1F6M - chains A and B of the 4 polymer chains in the assembly; structure by X-ray diffraction, 2.95 A resolution.

[Chain A (and B)]
Molecule: Thioredoxin reductase
Source organism: Escherichia coli
Notes: EC 1.6.4.5; chain B of this document is another copy of the same molecule, construct and numbering; everything in this record applies to it too
UniProt: P0A9P4 (TRXB_ECOLI); numbering as in UniProt (aligned over 1-320)
Sequence (320 residues; row label = number of the first residue in the row):
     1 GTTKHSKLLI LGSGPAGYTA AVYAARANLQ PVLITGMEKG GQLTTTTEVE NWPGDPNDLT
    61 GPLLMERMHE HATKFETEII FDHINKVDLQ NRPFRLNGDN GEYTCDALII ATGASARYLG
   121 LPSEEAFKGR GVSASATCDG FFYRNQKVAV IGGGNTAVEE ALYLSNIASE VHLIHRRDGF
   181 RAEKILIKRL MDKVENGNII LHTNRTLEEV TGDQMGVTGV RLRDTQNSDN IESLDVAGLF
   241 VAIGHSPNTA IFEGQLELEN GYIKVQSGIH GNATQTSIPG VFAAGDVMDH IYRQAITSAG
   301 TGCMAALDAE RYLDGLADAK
Sequence notes: engineered mutation Ser135 (Cys in P0A9P4)
Ligand contacts:
  - 3AA (3-aminopyridine-adenine dinucleotide phosphate): Arg117, Leu119, Gly152, Gly153, Gly154, Asn155, Thr156, Ala157, Glu159, His175, Arg176, Arg177, Arg181, Ala242, Ile243, Gly244, His245, Ile291, Tyr292, Arg293, Gln294
  - FAD (flavin-adenine dinucleotide): Gly12, Ser13, Gly14, Pro15, Ala16, Gly17, Ile34, Thr35, Gly36, Met37, Glu38, Lys39, Gly40, Gly41, Gln42, Leu43, Thr45, Thr46, Glu48, Val49, Asn51, Asp82, His83, Ile84, Ala111, Thr112, Gly113, Ala114, Thr156, Glu159, His245, Asn248, Ile251, Ala284, Gly285, Asp286, Val287, Arg293, Gln294, Ala295, Ile296, Ser298

[How chain A and chain B interact]
Contacting residue pairs (100):
  Thr19(A) - Pro53(B)
  Tyr23(A) - Asn51(B)  hydrogen bond
  Tyr23(A) - Gln294(B)  hydrogen bond
  Tyr23(A) - Ile296(B)
  Arg26(A) - Glu50(B)  salt bridge
  Arg26(A) - Glu183(B)  salt bridge
  Arg26(A) - Lys184(B)
  Arg26(A) - Ile185(B)  hydrogen bond (backbone-backbone)
  Arg26(A) - Arg189(B)
  Ala27(A) - Lys184(B)
  Asn28(A) - Lys184(B)
  Asn28(A) - Ile185(B)
  Asn28(A) - Lys188(B)  hydrogen bond
  Glu50(A) - Arg26(B)  salt bridge
  Glu50(A) - His71(B)  hydrogen bond (backbone-side chain)
  Glu50(A) - Phe75(B)
  Asn51(A) - Tyr23(B)  hydrogen bond
  Trp52(A) - Pro53(B)
  Trp52(A) - His71(B)  hydrogen bond (backbone-side chain)
  Pro53(A) - Thr19(B)
  Pro53(A) - Trp52(B)
  Pro53(A) - Met68(B)  hydrophobic
  Pro53(A) - His71(B)
  Gly54(A) - Arg67(B)  hydrogen bond (backbone-side chain)
  Gly54(A) - Met68(B)
  Gly54(A) - His71(B)  hydrogen bond (backbone-side chain)
  Asp55(A) - Arg67(B)  salt bridge
  Asp55(A) - His71(B)  hydrogen bond (backbone-side chain)
  Pro56(A) - Arg67(B)
  Pro56(A) - Glu70(B)
  Pro56(A) - His71(B)
  Pro56(A) - Lys74(B)  hydrogen bond (backbone-side chain)
  Asn57(A) - Glu70(B)
  Asn57(A) - Lys74(B)  hydrogen bond
  Arg67(A) - Gly54(B)
  Met68(A) - Pro53(B)
  Met68(A) - Gly54(B)
  Glu70(A) - Pro56(B)
  Glu70(A) - Asn57(B)  hydrogen bond
  His71(A) - Glu50(B)  hydrogen bond (side chain-backbone)
  His71(A) - Trp52(B)
  His71(A) - Pro53(B)
  His71(A) - Gly54(B)  hydrogen bond (side chain-backbone)
  His71(A) - Asp55(B)
  His71(A) - Pro56(B)
  Lys74(A) - Pro56(B)  hydrogen bond (side chain-backbone)
  Lys74(A) - Asn57(B)  hydrogen bond
  Phe75(A) - Glu50(B)
  Glu183(A) - Arg26(B)  salt bridge
  Lys184(A) - Arg26(B)  hydrogen bond (backbone-backbone)
  Lys184(A) - Ala27(B)
  Lys184(A) - Asn28(B)
  Lys184(A) - Glu310(B)  salt bridge
  Ile185(A) - Arg26(B)  hydrogen bond (backbone-backbone)
  Ile185(A) - Asn28(B)
  Leu186(A) - Arg26(B)
  Lys188(A) - Asn28(B)  hydrogen bond
  Arg189(A) - Arg26(B)
  Glu259(A) - His270(B)  salt bridge
  Val265(A) - Ile269(B)  hydrophobic
  Ser267(A) - Ser267(B)  hydrogen bond
  Ser267(A) - Gly268(B)  hydrogen bond (side chain-backbone)
  Ser267(A) - Ile269(B)
  Gly268(A) - Ser267(B)  hydrogen bond (backbone-side chain)
  Ile269(A) - Lys264(B)
  Ile269(A) - Val265(B)  hydrophobic
  Ile269(A) - His290(B)
  Ile269(A) - Ile291(B)
  His270(A) - Glu259(B)  salt bridge
  Gly271(A) - Ile291(B)
  Gly271(A) - Tyr292(B)
  Asn272(A) - Tyr292(B)  hydrogen bond (backbone-side chain)
  Ala273(A) - Tyr292(B)  hydrogen bond (backbone-side chain)
  Ile291(A) - Ile269(B)
  Ile291(A) - Gly271(B)
  Tyr292(A) - Gly271(B)
  Tyr292(A) - Asn272(B)  hydrogen bond (side chain-backbone)
  Tyr292(A) - Ala273(B)  hydrogen bond (side chain-backbone)
  Tyr292(A) - Met304(B)  hydrophobic
  Tyr292(A) - Leu307(B)  hydrophobic
  Tyr292(A) - Asp308(B)  hydrogen bond
  Gln294(A) - Tyr23(B)  hydrogen bond
  Gln294(A) - Cys303(B)
  Ile296(A) - Tyr23(B)
  Ile296(A) - Ile296(B)  hydrophobic
  Ile296(A) - Ala299(B)  hydrophobic
  Ile296(A) - Gly300(B)
  Ile296(A) - Cys303(B)  hydrophobic
  Thr297(A) - Cys303(B)
  Ala299(A) - Ile296(B)  hydrophobic
  Gly300(A) - Ile296(B)
  Gly300(A) - Thr297(B)
  Cys303(A) - Gln294(B)
  Cys303(A) - Ile296(B)  hydrophobic
  Cys303(A) - Thr297(B)
  Met304(A) - Tyr292(B)  hydrophobic
  Leu307(A) - Tyr292(B)  hydrophobic
  Asp308(A) - Tyr292(B)  hydrogen bond
  Glu310(A) - Lys184(B)  salt bridge
  Asp314(A) - Lys184(B)  salt bridge
Other interface residues (no listed pair), chain A (50 interface residues in all): Val22, Leu64, Lys264
Other interface residues (no listed pair), chain B (51 interface residues in all): Val22, Leu186, Thr274, Asp314

[Overview]
The interface between chain A and chain B involves 50 residues on one side and 51 on the other, with 30
hydrogen bonds and 10 salt bridges. Among the polar pairs are Arg26(A)-Glu50(B), Arg26(A)-Glu183(B) and
Asp55(A)-Arg67(B). Bound to chain A: flavin-adenine dinucleotide and compound 3AA.
Both chains are Thioredoxin reductase (Escherichia coli). Entry 1F6M (Crystal structure of a complex between
thioredoxin reductase, thioredoxin, and the nadp+ analog, aadp+) was determined by X-ray diffraction.
